6R0W - chains S and T of the 26 polymer chains in the assembly; structure by electron microscopy, 3.60 A resolution.

[Chain S (and T)]
Molecule: V-type ATP synthase, subunit K
Organism: Thermus thermophilus (strain HB8 / ATCC 27634 / DSM 579)
Notes: chain T of this document is another copy of the same molecule, construct and numbering; everything in this record applies to it too
UniProt: Q5SIT7 (Q5SIT7_THET8); residues -18 to 80 here correspond to UniProt positions 1-99 (UniProt number = residue number + 19)
Amino-acid sequence (99 residues; row label = number of the first residue in the row; numbers below 1 keep their minus sign (Met-18 is residue -18)):
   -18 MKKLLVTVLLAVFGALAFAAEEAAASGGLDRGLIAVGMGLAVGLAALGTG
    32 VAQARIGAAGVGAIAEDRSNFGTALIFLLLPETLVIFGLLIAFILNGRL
Unresolved in the structure: -18 to 7

[Interface between chain S and chain T]
Pairs across the interface (27; chain S residue first):
  Leu10(S) - Gly9(T)
  Asp11(S) - Gly9(T)
  Asp11(S) - Gly13(T)
  Leu14(S) - Gly13(T)
  Leu14(S) - Val17(T)
  Ile15(S) - Ala16(T)  hydrophobic
  Gly18(S) - Ala16(T)
  Gly18(S) - Val17(T)
  Gly18(S) - Gly20(T)
  Ala22(S) - Gly20(T)
  Ala22(S) - Gly24(T)
  Leu25(S) - Gly24(T)
  Leu25(S) - Leu28(T)
  Ala26(S) - Gly24(T)
  Ala26(S) - Ala27(T)  hydrophobic
  Gly29(S) - Ala27(T)
  Gly29(S) - Leu28(T)
  Gly29(S) - Gly31(T)
  Val32(S) - Ala35(T)
  Ala33(S) - Gly31(T)
  Ala33(S) - Gln34(T)
  Ala33(S) - Ala35(T)  hydrophobic
  Arg36(S) - Ala35(T)
  Arg36(S) - Ala39(T)
  Ala40(S) - Ala39(T)
  Ala40(S) - Val42(T)  hydrophobic
  Leu65(S) - Ala27(T)  hydrophobic
Interface residues without a listed pair, chain S (17 interface residues in all): Gly9, Leu21, Ala44
Interface residues without a listed pair, chain T (16 interface residues in all): Val23, Leu25, Ala46

[In short]
17 residues of chain S and 16 residues of chain T are in contact.
Chain S and chain T are both V-type ATP synthase, subunit K (Thermus thermophilus (strain HB8 / ATCC 27634 /
DSM 579)); the structure, Thermus thermophilus V/A-type ATPase/synthase, rotational state 2, was determined by
electron microscopy, deposited together with 6QUM, 6R0Y, 6R0Z and 6R10.
